Entry 6E36 (X-ray diffraction, 1.70 A resolution); this record covers chain A.

# Chain A
Molecule: Probable cell-surface antigen I/II
Source organism: Streptococcus intermedius
UniProt: Q9KW51 (PAS_STRIT); numbering as in UniProt (aligned over 282-682)
Chain sequence (417 residues; numbered 281 to 697; the number before each row is that of its first residue):
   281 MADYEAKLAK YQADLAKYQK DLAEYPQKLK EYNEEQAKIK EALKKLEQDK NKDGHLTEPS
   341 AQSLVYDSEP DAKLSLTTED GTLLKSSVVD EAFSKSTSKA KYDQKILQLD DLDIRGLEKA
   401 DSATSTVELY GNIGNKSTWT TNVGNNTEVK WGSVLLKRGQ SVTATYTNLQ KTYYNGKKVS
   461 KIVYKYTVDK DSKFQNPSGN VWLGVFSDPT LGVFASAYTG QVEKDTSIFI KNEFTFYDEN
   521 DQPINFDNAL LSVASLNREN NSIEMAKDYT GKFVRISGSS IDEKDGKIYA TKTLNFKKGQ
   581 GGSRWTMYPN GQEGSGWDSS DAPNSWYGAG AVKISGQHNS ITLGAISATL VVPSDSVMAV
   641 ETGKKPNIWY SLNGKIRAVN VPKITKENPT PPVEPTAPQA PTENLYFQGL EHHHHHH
Not modelled in the structure: 281-283, 679-697
Differences from the reference sequence: initiating methionine (281); expression tag (683-697)
Bound ions: Mg2+: Ser535, Asn537, Glu544
What the authors report for this chain:
  - Mg2+ coordination: Ser535, Asn537, Glu544

# In short
Ser535, Asn537 and Glu544 form the Mg2+ site. The paper reports Mg2+ coordination by Ser535, Asn537 and
Glu544.
Chain A is Probable cell-surface antigen I/II (Streptococcus intermedius); the structure, The structure of the
variable domain of Streptococcus intermedius antigen I/II (Pas), was determined by X-ray diffraction,
deposited together with 6E3F.
